8XKW - chains C and A of the 10 polymer chains in the assembly; structure by electron microscopy, 3.64 A resolution.

Chain C:
Protein: Mitochondrial import receptor subunit TOM5
From: Saccharomyces cerevisiae
Reference sequence: P80967 (TOM5_YEAST); residue numbers follow UniProt; this construct covers 1-50
Sequence (50 residues; numbered 1 to 50; the number before each row is that of its first residue):
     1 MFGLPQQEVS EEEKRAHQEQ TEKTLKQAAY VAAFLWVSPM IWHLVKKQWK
Unresolved in the structure: 1-12, 50

Chain A:
Protein: Mitochondrial import receptor subunit TOM40
From: Saccharomyces cerevisiae
Reference sequence: P23644 (TOM40_YEAST); residue numbers follow UniProt; this construct covers 1-387
Sequence (387 residues; each row starts with the number of its first residue):
     1 MSAPTPLAEA SQIPTIPALS PLTAKQSKGN FFSSNPISSF VVDTYKQLHS HRQSLELVNP
    61 GTVENLNKEV SRDVFLSQYF FTGLRADLNK AFSMNPAFQT SHTFSIGSQA LPKYAFSALF
   121 ANDNLFAQGN IDNDLSVSGR LNYGWDKKNI SKVNLQISDG QPTMCQLEQD YQASDFSVNV
   181 KTLNPSFSEK GEFTGVAVAS FLQSVTPQLA LGLETLYSRT DGSAPGDAGV SYLTRYVSKK
   241 QDWIFSGQLQ ANGALIASLW RKVAQNVEAG IETTLQAGMV PITDPLMGTP IGIQPTVEGS
   301 TTIGAKYEYR QSVYRGTLDS NGKVACFLER KVLPTLSVLF CGEIDHFKND TKIGCGLQFE
   361 TAGNQELLML QQGLDADGNP LQALPQL
Unresolved in the structure: 1-48, 281-293, 374-387

Interface between chain C and chain A:
Pairs across the interface - 21 pairs, chain C then chain A:
  Lys14(C) - Pro225(A)
  His17(C) - Pro225(A)
  His17(C) - Asp227(A)
  Gln18(C) - Arg219(A)
  Gln18(C) - Pro225(A)
  Thr21(C) - Gly226(A)
  Ala28(C) - Leu213(A)
  Val31(C) - Leu213(A)  hydrophobic
  Leu35(C) - Gln203(A)
  Leu35(C) - Gly212(A)
  Ser38(C) - Val205(A)
  Pro39(C) - Leu57(A)  hydrophobic
  Pro39(C) - Gln203(A)
  Pro39(C) - Ser204(A)
  Pro39(C) - Val205(A)
  Met40(C) - Arg52(A)  hydrogen bond
  Trp42(C) - Thr206(A)
  His43(C) - His51(A)
  His43(C) - Ser54(A)
  His43(C) - Leu55(A)
  Lys47(C) - His51(A)  hydrogen bond
Also at the interface, not in a pair above, chain C (17 interface residues in all): Gln20, Leu25, Ala32, Leu44
Also at the interface, not in a pair above, chain A (19 interface residues in all): Phe201, Leu211, Thr215, Ala228

In short:
Chain C and chain A form an interface of 17 and 19 residues respectively; the contacts include 2 hydrogen
bonds. Among the polar pairs are Met40(C)-Arg52(A) and Lys47(C)-His51(A).
Chain C is Mitochondrial import receptor subunit TOM5 and chain A is Mitochondrial import receptor subunit
TOM40, both from Saccharomyces cerevisiae; the structure, Structure of the TOM40 complex unannealed, was
determined by electron microscopy.
